6ZTH - chains A and C of the 4 polymer chains in the assembly; structure by X-ray diffraction, 2.30 A resolution.

Chain A (and C):
Molecule: PlaB phospholipase
From: Legionella pneumophila
Notes: chain C of this document is another copy of the same molecule, construct and numbering; everything in this record applies to it too
Reference sequence: A0A378K488 (A0A378K488_LEGPN); numbering as in UniProt (aligned over 1-474)
Sequence (489 residues; numbered -14 to 474; the number before each row is that of its first residue; numbers below 1 keep their minus sign (Mse-14 is residue -14)):
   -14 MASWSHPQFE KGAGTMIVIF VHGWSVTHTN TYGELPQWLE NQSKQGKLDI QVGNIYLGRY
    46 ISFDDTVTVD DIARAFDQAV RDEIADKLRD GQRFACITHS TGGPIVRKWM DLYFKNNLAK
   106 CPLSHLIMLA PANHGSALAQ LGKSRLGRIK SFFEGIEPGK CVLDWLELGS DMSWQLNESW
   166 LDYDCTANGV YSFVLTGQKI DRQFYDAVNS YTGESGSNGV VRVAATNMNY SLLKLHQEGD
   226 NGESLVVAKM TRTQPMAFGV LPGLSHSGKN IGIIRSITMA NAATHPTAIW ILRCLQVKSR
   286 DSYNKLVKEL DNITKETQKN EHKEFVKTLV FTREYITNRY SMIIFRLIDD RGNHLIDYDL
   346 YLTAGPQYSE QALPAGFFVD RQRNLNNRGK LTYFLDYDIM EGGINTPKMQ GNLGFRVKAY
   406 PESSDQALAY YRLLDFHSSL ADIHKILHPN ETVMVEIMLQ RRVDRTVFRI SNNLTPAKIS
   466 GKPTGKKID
Disordered / not traced: -14 to -3, 225-227, 426-429 (chain C: -14 to -1, 225-226, 358, 425-429)
Differences from the reference sequence: initiating methionine (-14); expression tag (-13 to 0); conflict Asn203 (Asp in A0A378K488)
Modified residues: Mse-14 (selenomethionine); Mse1, Mse95, Mse113, Mse157, Mse213, Mse235, Mse241, Mse264, Mse327, Mse385, Mse394, Mse439, Mse443 (selenomethionine; parent Met)
Small-molecule neighbours:
  - NAD (nicotinamide-adenine-dinucleotide), molecule 1: Gln125, Leu126, Arg130, Val193, Asn194, Ser195, Tyr196, Asp365, Arg366, Gln367
  - NAD, molecule 2: Ile185, Arg187, Tyr190, Ala192, Val193, Asn194, Ser195, Arg318, Tyr320
  - NAD, molecule 3: Tyr343, Asp344, Leu345, Arg366, Arg368, Leu376, Tyr378
  - NAD, molecule 4: Leu345, Tyr346, Leu347, Glu355, Gln356, Ala357, Leu358, Pro359, Ala360, Gly361, Phe362, Phe363, Arg366, Tyr378
What the authors report for this chain:
  - catalytic residues: Ser85, His251
  - self-association interface (contacts with another copy of this molecule): Arg446 to Asp474
  - mutagenesis - S129A: decreased catalytic activity on PC
  - mutagenesis - S129A: decreased catalytic activity on PG
  - mutagenesis - S129A/R130A/R133A: abolished catalytic activity
  - mutagenesis - F310D/F316D/Y320D: decreased catalytic activity
  - mutagenesis - F310D/F316D/Y320D: decreased localization

Interface between chain A and chain C:
Contacting residue pairs (36; chain A residue first):
  Arg133(A) - Asp342(C)  salt bridge
  Arg133(A) - Tyr405(C)
  Ala192(A) - Tyr346(C)  hydrophobic
  Val193(A) - Asp344(C)
  Val193(A) - Leu345(C)
  Val193(A) - Tyr346(C)  hydrophobic
  Val193(A) - Arg366(C)  hydrogen bond (backbone-side chain)
  Thr313(A) - Lys393(C)
  Leu314(A) - Lys393(C)  hydrogen bond (backbone-side chain)
  Val315(A) - Pro351(C)
  Val315(A) - Mse394(C)
  Arg318(A) - Gln356(C)  hydrogen bond (side chain-backbone)
  Arg318(A) - Ala357(C)
  Asp342(A) - Arg133(C)  salt bridge
  Asp344(A) - Arg133(C)  salt bridge
  Asp344(A) - Val193(C)
  Leu345(A) - Val193(C)
  Tyr346(A) - Ala192(C)  hydrophobic
  Tyr346(A) - Val193(C)  hydrophobic
  Pro351(A) - Val315(C)
  Glu355(A) - Ala192(C)
  Gln356(A) - Tyr190(C)  hydrogen bond (side chain-backbone)
  Gln356(A) - Phe316(C)
  Gln356(A) - Arg318(C)  hydrogen bond (backbone-side chain)
  Ala357(A) - Phe316(C)  hydrophobic
  Ala357(A) - Arg318(C)  hydrogen bond (backbone-side chain)
  Leu358(A) - Arg318(C)  hydrogen bond (backbone-side chain)
  Pro359(A) - Arg318(C)
  Ala360(A) - Arg318(C)
  Arg366(A) - Val193(C)  hydrogen bond (side chain-backbone)
  Lys393(A) - Thr313(C)
  Lys393(A) - Leu314(C)  hydrogen bond (side chain-backbone)
  Lys393(A) - Val315(C)
  Lys393(A) - Phe316(C)
  Mse394(A) - Val315(C)
  Tyr405(A) - Arg133(C)  hydrogen bond
Also at the interface, not in a pair above, chain A (28 interface residues in all): Lys135, Tyr190, Asn194, Phe316, Gly350, Glu407
Also at the interface, not in a pair above, chain C (23 interface residues in all): Phe138, Asp191, Asn194

Overview:
28 residues of chain A and 23 residues of chain C are in contact, with 10 hydrogen bonds and 3 salt bridges.
Polar contacts include Arg133(A)-Asp342(C), Asp344(A)-Arg133(C) and Val193(A)-Arg366(C). The paper reports
catalytic residues Ser85(A) and His251(A); S129A of chain A reduces catalytic activity on PC; 3 substitutions
were tested in all.
Both chains are PlaB phospholipase (Legionella pneumophila). Entry 6ZTH (Phospholipase PlaB from Legionella
pneumophila) was determined by X-ray diffraction (same publication as 6ZTI).
